8V00 - chains A and B of the 4 polymer chains in the assembly; structure by electron microscopy, 2.88 A resolution.

# Chain A (and B)
Molecule: Odorant receptor Orco
Organism: Apocrypta bakeri
Notes: chain B of this document is another copy of the same molecule, construct and numbering; everything in this record applies to it too
UniProtKB: B0FAQ4 (B0FAQ4_APOBA); residues 1-474 here = UniProt positions 1-474
Amino-acid sequence (474 residues; row label = number of the first residue in the row):
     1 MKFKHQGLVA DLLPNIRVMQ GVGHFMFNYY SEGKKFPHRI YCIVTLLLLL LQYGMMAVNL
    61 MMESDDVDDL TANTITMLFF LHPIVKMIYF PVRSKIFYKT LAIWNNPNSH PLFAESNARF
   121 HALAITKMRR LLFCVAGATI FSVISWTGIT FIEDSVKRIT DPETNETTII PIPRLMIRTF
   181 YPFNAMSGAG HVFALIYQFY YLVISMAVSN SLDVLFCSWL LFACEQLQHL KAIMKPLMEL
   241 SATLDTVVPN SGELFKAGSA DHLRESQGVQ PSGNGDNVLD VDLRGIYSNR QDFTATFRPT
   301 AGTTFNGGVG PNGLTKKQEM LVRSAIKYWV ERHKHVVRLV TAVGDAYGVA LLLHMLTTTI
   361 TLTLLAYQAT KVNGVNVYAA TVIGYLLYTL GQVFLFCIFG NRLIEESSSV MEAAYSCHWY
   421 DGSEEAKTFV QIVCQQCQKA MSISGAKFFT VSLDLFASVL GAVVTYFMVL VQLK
Disordered / not traced: 1-3, 160-167, 244-312
What the authors report for this chain:
  - self-association interface (contacts with another copy of this molecule); pairs are residue here / residue on that copy: E412-K439 (salt bridge), Y415

# How chain A and chain B interact
Contacting residue pairs - 35 pairs, chain A then chain B:
  R323(A) with Y420(B), hydrogen bond (side chain-backbone); D421(B)
  K327(A) with Y420(B)
  V330(A) with Y415(B); W419(B), hydrophobic; Y420(B), hydrophobic
  E331(A) with Y420(B), hydrogen bond
  H333(A) with Y415(B), hydrogen bond
  K334(A) with S416(B); C417(B); Y420(B)
  T363(A) with M468(B)
  E425(A) with Y420(B)
  F429(A) with W419(B), hydrophobic
  Q431(A) with Q431(B)
  I432(A) with Y415(B), hydrophobic; W419(B), hydrophobic; Q431(B)
  Q435(A) with M411(B); Q431(B); C434(B); Q435(B); Q438(B)
  Q436(A) with E412(B); Y415(B)
  Q438(A) with Q438(B)
  K439(A) with M411(B); E412(B), salt bridge
  K447(A) with E405(B), salt bridge; L453(B); D454(B)
  F448(A) with F456(B), hydrophobic
  Y466(A) with Q472(B), hydrogen bond
  L470(A) with Q472(B)
  L473(A) with L473(B), hydrophobic
Interface residues without a listed pair, chain A (25 interface residues in all): I326, W329, E424, T428, V433
Interface residues without a listed pair, chain B (25 interface residues in all): F394, H418, E424, K427, V430, A457

# Overview
The chain A/chain B interface involves 25 residues from each chain, with 4 hydrogen bonds and 2 salt bridges.
Among the polar pairs are K439(A)-E412(B), K447(A)-E405(B) and R323(A)-Y420(B). The paper reports a
self-association interface involving E412(A), Y415(A) and K439(A).
Both chains are Odorant receptor Orco (Apocrypta bakeri). Entry 8V00 (AaegOR10 apo structure) was determined
by electron microscopy (same publication as 8V02, 8V3C and 8V3D).
